7AH9 - chains 1A and 1L of the 153 polymer chains in the assembly; structure by electron microscopy, 3.30 A resolution.

== Chain 1A ==
Protein: Surface presentation of antigens protein SpaP
From: Salmonella enterica subsp. enterica serovar Typhimurium str. LT2
UniProtKB: P40700 (SPAP_SALTY); residues 1-224 here = UniProt positions 1-224
Sequence (224 residues; each row starts with the number of its first residue):
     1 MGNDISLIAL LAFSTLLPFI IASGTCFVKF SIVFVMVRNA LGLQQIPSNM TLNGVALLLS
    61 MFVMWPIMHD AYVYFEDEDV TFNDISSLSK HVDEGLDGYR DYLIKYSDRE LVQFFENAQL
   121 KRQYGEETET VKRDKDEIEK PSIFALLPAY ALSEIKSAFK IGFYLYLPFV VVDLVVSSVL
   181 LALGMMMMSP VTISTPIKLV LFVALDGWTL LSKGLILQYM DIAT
Disordered / not traced: 224
Ligand contacts:
  - 1,2-diacyl-glycerol-3-sn-phosphate (3PH), molecule 1: I5, A9, A12, F13, L16
  - 1,2-diacyl-glycerol-3-sn-phosphate (3PH), molecule 2: S6, A9, L10, L17, I20, I21, T25, M61, M64, M68, A71, Y72, F75, E76, V92, L96, Y99
What the authors report for this chain:
  - conformationally variable residues (side-chain flip): M186 to M187
  - binding site for SptP3x-GFP-FLAG: Q44, Q45

== Chain 1L ==
Protein: Protein PrgJ
From: Salmonella enterica subsp. enterica serovar Typhimurium str. LT2
UniProtKB: P41785 (PRGJ_SALTY); residue numbers follow UniProt; this construct covers 1-101
Sequence (101 residues; each row starts with the number of its first residue):
     1 MSIATIVPEN AVIGQAVNIR SMETDIVSLD DRLLQAFSGS AIATAVDKQT ITNRIEDPNL
    61 VTDPKELAIS QEMISDYNLY VSMVSTLTRK GVGAVETLLR S
Disordered / not traced: 1-7
Ligand contacts:
  - 1,2-diacyl-glycerol-3-sn-phosphate (3PH), molecule 1: L33, L34, F37
  - 1,2-diacyl-glycerol-3-sn-phosphate (3PH), molecule 2: L33, A36, S40, Y80, V84, L87, T88

== How chain 1A and chain 1L interact ==
Contacting residue pairs (27; chain 1A residue first):
  M1(1A) - K48(1L)  hydrogen bond
  N3(1A) - A41(1L)
  N3(1A) - T44(1L)
  D4(1A) - K48(1L)  salt bridge
  D4(1A) - Y77(1L)  hydrogen bond
  I5(1A) - F37(1L)  hydrophobic
  I5(1A) - S40(1L)
  I5(1A) - T44(1L)
  I8(1A) - T88(1L)
  T15(1A) - V92(1L)
  F19(1A) - L99(1L)  hydrophobic
  I85(1A) - Q35(1L)
  I85(1A) - G39(1L)
  I85(1A) - I42(1L)  hydrophobic
  L88(1A) - S38(1L)
  S89(1A) - Q35(1L)  hydrogen bond
  S89(1A) - S38(1L)  hydrogen bond
  D93(1A) - L34(1L)
  Q119(1A) - S28(1L)  hydrogen bond
  Q119(1A) - L29(1L)
  L120(1A) - I26(1L)
  Q123(1A) - D25(1L)
  S142(1A) - S28(1L)  hydrogen bond
  S142(1A) - D30(1L)
  I143(1A) - D30(1L)
  F144(1A) - L29(1L)  hydrophobic
  F144(1A) - D30(1L)
Also at the interface, not in a pair above, chain 1A (23 interface residues in all): G2, S6, A9, A12, L16, D84
Also at the interface, not in a pair above, chain 1L (26 interface residues in all): V27, A45, V84, S85, V95, E96, R100

== Overview ==
23 residues of chain 1A and 26 residues of chain 1L are in contact, with 6 hydrogen bonds and 1 salt bridge.
Polar contacts include D4(1A)-K48(1L), M1(1A)-K48(1L) and D4(1A)-Y77(1L). 1,2-diacyl-glycerol-3-sn-phosphate
is bound between chain 1A and chain 1L. The paper reports a binding site for SptP3x-GFP-FLAG at Q44(1A) and
Q45(1A); conformational variability at M186(1A).
Here chain 1A is Surface presentation of antigens protein SpaP and chain 1L is Protein PrgJ, both from
Salmonella enterica subsp. enterica serovar Typhimurium str. LT2. Entry 7AH9 (Substrate-engaged type 3
secretion system needle complex from Salmonella enterica typhimurium - SpaR state 1) was determined by
electron microscopy (same publication as 7AGX and 7AHI).
